Entry 6YAI (electron microscopy, 9.20 A resolution (very low resolution: no residue pairs are listed; an interface is given only as per-side residue counts)); this record covers chains M and H of the 14 polymer chains in the assembly.

Chain M (and H):
Name: Clathrin heavy chain
From: Sus scrofa
Notes: chain H of this document is another copy of the same molecule, construct and numbering; everything in this record applies to it too
UniProt: C0MHR2 (C0MHR2_PIG); residue numbers follow UniProt; this construct covers 1-1630
Amino-acid sequence (1630 residues; row label = number of the first residue in the row):
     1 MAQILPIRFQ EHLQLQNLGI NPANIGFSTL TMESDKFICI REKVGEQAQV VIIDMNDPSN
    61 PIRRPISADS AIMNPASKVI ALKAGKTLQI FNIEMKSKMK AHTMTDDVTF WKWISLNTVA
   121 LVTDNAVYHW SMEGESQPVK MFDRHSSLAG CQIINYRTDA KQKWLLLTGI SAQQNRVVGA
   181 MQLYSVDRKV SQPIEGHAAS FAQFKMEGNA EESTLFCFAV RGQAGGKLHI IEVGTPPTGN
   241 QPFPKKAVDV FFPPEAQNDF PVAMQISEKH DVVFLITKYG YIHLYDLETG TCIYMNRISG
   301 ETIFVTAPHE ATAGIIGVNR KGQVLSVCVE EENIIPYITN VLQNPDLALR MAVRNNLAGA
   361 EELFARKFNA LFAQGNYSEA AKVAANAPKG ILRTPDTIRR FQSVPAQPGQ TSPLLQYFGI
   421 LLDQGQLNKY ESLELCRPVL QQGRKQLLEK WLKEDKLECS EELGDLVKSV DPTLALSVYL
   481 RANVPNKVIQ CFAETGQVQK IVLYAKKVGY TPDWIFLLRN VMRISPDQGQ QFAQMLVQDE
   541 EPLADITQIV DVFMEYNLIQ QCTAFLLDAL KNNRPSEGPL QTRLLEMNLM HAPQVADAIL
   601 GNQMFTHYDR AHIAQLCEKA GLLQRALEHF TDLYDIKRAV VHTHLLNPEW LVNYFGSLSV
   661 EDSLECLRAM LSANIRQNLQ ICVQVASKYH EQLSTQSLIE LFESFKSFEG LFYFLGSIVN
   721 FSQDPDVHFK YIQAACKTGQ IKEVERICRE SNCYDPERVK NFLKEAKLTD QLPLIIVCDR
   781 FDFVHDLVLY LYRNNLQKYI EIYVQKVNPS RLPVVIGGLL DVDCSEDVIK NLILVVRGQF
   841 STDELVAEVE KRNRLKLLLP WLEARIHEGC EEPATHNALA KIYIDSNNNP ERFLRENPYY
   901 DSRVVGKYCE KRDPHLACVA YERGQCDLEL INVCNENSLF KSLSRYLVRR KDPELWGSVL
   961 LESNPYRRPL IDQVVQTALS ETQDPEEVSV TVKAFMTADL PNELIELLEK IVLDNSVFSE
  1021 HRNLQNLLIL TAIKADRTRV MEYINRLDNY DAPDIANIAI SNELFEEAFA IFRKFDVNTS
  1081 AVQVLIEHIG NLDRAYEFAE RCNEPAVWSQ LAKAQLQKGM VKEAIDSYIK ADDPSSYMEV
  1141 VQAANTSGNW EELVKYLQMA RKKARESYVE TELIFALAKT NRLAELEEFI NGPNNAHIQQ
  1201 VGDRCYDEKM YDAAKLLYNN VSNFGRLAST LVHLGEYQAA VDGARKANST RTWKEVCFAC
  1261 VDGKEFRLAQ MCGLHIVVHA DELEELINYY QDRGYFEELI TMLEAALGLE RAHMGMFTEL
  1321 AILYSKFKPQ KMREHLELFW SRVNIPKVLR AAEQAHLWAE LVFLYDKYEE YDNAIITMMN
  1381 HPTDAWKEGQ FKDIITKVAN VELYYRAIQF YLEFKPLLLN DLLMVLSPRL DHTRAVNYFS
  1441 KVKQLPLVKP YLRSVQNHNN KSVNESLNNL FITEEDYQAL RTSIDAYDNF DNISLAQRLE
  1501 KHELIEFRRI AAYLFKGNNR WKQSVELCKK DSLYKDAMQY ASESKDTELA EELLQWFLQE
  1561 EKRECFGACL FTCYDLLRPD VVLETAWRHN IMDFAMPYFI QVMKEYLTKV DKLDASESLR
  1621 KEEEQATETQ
Disordered / not traced: 1-557, 1076-1630 (chain H: 1-634, 871-1630)

How chain M and chain H interact:
At this resolution (9 A) residue pairs are not listed: 6 residues of chain M and 6 of chain H lie at the interface.

In short:
Chain M and chain H each contribute 6 residues to their interface.
Both chains are Clathrin heavy chain (Sus scrofa). Entry 6YAI (Clathrin with bound beta2 appendage of AP2) was
determined by electron microscopy.
